3CZ3 - chains B and D of the 8 polymer chains in the assembly; structure by X-ray diffraction, 3.23 A resolution.

# Chain B (and D)
Name: Protein 2b
Organism: Tomato aspermy virus
Notes: fragment: Tav2b N69; chain D of this document is another copy of the same molecule, construct and numbering; everything in this record applies to it too
UniProt: Q8UYT3 (ORF2B_TAV); residue numbers follow UniProt; this construct covers 1-69
Amino-acid sequence (70 residues; numbered 0 to 69; the number before each row is that of its first residue; numbering starts at 0):
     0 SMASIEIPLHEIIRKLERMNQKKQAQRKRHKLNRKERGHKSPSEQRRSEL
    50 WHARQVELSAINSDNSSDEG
Unresolved in the structure: 0-2, 59-69
Construct notes: expression tag (0)
UniProt features mapped onto this chain:
  - region: Leu8 to Met18 (Homotetramerization)
  - motif: Arg26 to Lys30 (Nuclear localization signal)

# Interface between chain B and chain D
Pairs across the interface (6; chain B residue first):
  Leu8(B) - Met18(D)  hydrophobic
  Leu8(B) - Asn19(D)
  Ile12(B) - Glu16(D)
  Glu16(B) - Ile12(D)
  Asn19(B) - Leu8(D)
  Asn19(B) - His9(D)
Interface residues without a listed pair, chain B (9 interface residues in all): His9, Ile11, Leu15, Met18, Lys22
Interface residues without a listed pair, chain D (8 interface residues in all): Ile11, Leu15

# Overview
The interface between chain B and chain D involves 9 residues on one side and 8 on the other.
Both chains are Protein 2b (Tomato aspermy virus). Entry 3CZ3 (Crystal structure of Tomato Aspermy Virus 2b in
complex with siRNA) was determined by X-ray diffraction.
